PDB entry 1YWI | solution NMR | chains A and B

# Chain A
Protein: Formin-binding protein 3
From: Homo sapiens
Notes: fragment: WW1 domain
UniProt: O75400 (FNBP3_HUMAN); residues 13-44 here correspond to UniProt positions 142-173 (UniProt number = residue number + 129)
Amino-acid sequence (41 residues; row label = number of the first residue in the row):
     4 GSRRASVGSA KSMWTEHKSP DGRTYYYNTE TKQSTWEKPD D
Unresolved in the structure: 4-14, 43-44
Construct notes: cloning artifact (4-12)

# Chain B
Protein: Formin
Amino-acid sequence (10 residues; row label = number of the first residue in the row):
     1 APPTPPPLPP
Unresolved in the structure: 1-4

# Interface between chain A and chain B
Residue-residue contacts (17):
  Thr18(A) with Pro6(B)
  His20(A) with Pro6(B)
  Ser22(A) with Leu8(B)
  Asp24(A) with Leu8(B)
  Tyr28(A) with Pro6(B); Pro7(B); Leu8(B); Pro9(B)
  Tyr30(A) with Pro6(B); Pro7(B)
  Ser37(A) with Pro7(B); Leu8(B); Pro9(B)
  Thr38(A) with Pro9(B)
  Trp39(A) with Leu8(B); Pro9(B); Pro10(B)
Other interface residues (no listed pair), chain A (10 interface residues in all): Tyr29

# Summary
The interface between chain A and chain B involves 10 residues on one side and 5 on the other.
Chain A is Formin-binding protein 3 (Homo sapiens) and chain B is Formin; the structure, Structure of the
FBP11WW1 domain complexed to the peptide APPTPPPLPP, was determined by solution NMR.
